Entry 5LFB (electron microscopy, 5.00 A resolution (low resolution: residue-level contacts below are approximate; hydrogen-bond / salt-bridge calls are withheld)); this record covers chains 1B and 1C of the 75 polymer chains in the assembly.

Chain 1B (and 1C):
Molecule: Pilin
From: Escherichia coli
Notes: chain 1C of this document is another copy of the same molecule, construct and numbering; everything in this record applies to it too
UniProtKB: B1VC86 (PIL2_ECOLX); residues 6-70 here correspond to UniProt positions 57-121 (UniProt number = residue number + 51)
Chain sequence (65 residues; each row starts with the number of its first residue):
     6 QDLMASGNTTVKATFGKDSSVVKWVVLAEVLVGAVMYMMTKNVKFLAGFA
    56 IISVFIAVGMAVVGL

How chain 1B and chain 1C interact:
Residue-residue contacts - 26 pairs, chain 1B then chain 1C:
  Gln6(1B) - Thr15(1C)
  Gln6(1B) - Ala18(1C)
  Asp7(1B) - Thr15(1C)
  Leu8(1B) - Ala18(1C)
  Leu8(1B) - Thr19(1C)
  Leu8(1B) - Ser24(1C)
  Leu8(1B) - Ser25(1C)
  Ala10(1B) - Ser25(1C)
  Ala10(1B) - Val26(1C)
  Val16(1B) - Trp29(1C)
  Phe20(1B) - Leu32(1C)
  Phe20(1B) - Leu36(1C)
  Val30(1B) - Met43(1C)
  Glu34(1B) - Met43(1C)
  Glu34(1B) - Lys46(1C)
  Ile57(1B) - Ala39(1C)
  Ile57(1B) - Tyr42(1C)
  Phe60(1B) - Val35(1C)
  Phe60(1B) - Ala39(1C)
  Phe60(1B) - Leu51(1C)
  Phe60(1B) - Phe54(1C)
  Val63(1B) - Phe54(1C)
  Gly64(1B) - Phe54(1C)
  Val68(1B) - Lys28(1C)
  Val68(1B) - Val31(1C)
  Leu70(1B) - Lys28(1C)
Other interface residues (no listed pair), chain 1B (21 interface residues in all): Ser11, Ala33, Val37, Phe50, Ala52, Gly53, Val67
Other interface residues (no listed pair), chain 1C (19 interface residues in all): Asp23

Summary:
21 residues of chain 1B face 19 of chain 1C across their interface.
Chain 1B and chain 1C are both Pilin (Escherichia coli); the structure, Structure of the bacterial sex F pilus
(12.5 Angstrom rise), was determined by electron microscopy (same publication as 5LER and 5LEG).
